Entry 7OTP (electron microscopy, 3.40 A resolution); this record covers chain A.

Chain A:
Protein: DNA-dependent protein kinase catalytic subunit, DNA-PKcs
Organism: Homo sapiens
Notes: EC 2.7.11.1
Reference sequence: P78527 (PRKDC_HUMAN); residues 1-4128 here = UniProt positions 1-4128
Chain sequence (4148 residues; numbered 1 to 6020; 1872 numbers in that range are skipped by the numbering (no residue carries them; nothing is unmodelled there); the number before each row is that of its first residue; X marks 20 residues of unknown identity (built as UNK)):
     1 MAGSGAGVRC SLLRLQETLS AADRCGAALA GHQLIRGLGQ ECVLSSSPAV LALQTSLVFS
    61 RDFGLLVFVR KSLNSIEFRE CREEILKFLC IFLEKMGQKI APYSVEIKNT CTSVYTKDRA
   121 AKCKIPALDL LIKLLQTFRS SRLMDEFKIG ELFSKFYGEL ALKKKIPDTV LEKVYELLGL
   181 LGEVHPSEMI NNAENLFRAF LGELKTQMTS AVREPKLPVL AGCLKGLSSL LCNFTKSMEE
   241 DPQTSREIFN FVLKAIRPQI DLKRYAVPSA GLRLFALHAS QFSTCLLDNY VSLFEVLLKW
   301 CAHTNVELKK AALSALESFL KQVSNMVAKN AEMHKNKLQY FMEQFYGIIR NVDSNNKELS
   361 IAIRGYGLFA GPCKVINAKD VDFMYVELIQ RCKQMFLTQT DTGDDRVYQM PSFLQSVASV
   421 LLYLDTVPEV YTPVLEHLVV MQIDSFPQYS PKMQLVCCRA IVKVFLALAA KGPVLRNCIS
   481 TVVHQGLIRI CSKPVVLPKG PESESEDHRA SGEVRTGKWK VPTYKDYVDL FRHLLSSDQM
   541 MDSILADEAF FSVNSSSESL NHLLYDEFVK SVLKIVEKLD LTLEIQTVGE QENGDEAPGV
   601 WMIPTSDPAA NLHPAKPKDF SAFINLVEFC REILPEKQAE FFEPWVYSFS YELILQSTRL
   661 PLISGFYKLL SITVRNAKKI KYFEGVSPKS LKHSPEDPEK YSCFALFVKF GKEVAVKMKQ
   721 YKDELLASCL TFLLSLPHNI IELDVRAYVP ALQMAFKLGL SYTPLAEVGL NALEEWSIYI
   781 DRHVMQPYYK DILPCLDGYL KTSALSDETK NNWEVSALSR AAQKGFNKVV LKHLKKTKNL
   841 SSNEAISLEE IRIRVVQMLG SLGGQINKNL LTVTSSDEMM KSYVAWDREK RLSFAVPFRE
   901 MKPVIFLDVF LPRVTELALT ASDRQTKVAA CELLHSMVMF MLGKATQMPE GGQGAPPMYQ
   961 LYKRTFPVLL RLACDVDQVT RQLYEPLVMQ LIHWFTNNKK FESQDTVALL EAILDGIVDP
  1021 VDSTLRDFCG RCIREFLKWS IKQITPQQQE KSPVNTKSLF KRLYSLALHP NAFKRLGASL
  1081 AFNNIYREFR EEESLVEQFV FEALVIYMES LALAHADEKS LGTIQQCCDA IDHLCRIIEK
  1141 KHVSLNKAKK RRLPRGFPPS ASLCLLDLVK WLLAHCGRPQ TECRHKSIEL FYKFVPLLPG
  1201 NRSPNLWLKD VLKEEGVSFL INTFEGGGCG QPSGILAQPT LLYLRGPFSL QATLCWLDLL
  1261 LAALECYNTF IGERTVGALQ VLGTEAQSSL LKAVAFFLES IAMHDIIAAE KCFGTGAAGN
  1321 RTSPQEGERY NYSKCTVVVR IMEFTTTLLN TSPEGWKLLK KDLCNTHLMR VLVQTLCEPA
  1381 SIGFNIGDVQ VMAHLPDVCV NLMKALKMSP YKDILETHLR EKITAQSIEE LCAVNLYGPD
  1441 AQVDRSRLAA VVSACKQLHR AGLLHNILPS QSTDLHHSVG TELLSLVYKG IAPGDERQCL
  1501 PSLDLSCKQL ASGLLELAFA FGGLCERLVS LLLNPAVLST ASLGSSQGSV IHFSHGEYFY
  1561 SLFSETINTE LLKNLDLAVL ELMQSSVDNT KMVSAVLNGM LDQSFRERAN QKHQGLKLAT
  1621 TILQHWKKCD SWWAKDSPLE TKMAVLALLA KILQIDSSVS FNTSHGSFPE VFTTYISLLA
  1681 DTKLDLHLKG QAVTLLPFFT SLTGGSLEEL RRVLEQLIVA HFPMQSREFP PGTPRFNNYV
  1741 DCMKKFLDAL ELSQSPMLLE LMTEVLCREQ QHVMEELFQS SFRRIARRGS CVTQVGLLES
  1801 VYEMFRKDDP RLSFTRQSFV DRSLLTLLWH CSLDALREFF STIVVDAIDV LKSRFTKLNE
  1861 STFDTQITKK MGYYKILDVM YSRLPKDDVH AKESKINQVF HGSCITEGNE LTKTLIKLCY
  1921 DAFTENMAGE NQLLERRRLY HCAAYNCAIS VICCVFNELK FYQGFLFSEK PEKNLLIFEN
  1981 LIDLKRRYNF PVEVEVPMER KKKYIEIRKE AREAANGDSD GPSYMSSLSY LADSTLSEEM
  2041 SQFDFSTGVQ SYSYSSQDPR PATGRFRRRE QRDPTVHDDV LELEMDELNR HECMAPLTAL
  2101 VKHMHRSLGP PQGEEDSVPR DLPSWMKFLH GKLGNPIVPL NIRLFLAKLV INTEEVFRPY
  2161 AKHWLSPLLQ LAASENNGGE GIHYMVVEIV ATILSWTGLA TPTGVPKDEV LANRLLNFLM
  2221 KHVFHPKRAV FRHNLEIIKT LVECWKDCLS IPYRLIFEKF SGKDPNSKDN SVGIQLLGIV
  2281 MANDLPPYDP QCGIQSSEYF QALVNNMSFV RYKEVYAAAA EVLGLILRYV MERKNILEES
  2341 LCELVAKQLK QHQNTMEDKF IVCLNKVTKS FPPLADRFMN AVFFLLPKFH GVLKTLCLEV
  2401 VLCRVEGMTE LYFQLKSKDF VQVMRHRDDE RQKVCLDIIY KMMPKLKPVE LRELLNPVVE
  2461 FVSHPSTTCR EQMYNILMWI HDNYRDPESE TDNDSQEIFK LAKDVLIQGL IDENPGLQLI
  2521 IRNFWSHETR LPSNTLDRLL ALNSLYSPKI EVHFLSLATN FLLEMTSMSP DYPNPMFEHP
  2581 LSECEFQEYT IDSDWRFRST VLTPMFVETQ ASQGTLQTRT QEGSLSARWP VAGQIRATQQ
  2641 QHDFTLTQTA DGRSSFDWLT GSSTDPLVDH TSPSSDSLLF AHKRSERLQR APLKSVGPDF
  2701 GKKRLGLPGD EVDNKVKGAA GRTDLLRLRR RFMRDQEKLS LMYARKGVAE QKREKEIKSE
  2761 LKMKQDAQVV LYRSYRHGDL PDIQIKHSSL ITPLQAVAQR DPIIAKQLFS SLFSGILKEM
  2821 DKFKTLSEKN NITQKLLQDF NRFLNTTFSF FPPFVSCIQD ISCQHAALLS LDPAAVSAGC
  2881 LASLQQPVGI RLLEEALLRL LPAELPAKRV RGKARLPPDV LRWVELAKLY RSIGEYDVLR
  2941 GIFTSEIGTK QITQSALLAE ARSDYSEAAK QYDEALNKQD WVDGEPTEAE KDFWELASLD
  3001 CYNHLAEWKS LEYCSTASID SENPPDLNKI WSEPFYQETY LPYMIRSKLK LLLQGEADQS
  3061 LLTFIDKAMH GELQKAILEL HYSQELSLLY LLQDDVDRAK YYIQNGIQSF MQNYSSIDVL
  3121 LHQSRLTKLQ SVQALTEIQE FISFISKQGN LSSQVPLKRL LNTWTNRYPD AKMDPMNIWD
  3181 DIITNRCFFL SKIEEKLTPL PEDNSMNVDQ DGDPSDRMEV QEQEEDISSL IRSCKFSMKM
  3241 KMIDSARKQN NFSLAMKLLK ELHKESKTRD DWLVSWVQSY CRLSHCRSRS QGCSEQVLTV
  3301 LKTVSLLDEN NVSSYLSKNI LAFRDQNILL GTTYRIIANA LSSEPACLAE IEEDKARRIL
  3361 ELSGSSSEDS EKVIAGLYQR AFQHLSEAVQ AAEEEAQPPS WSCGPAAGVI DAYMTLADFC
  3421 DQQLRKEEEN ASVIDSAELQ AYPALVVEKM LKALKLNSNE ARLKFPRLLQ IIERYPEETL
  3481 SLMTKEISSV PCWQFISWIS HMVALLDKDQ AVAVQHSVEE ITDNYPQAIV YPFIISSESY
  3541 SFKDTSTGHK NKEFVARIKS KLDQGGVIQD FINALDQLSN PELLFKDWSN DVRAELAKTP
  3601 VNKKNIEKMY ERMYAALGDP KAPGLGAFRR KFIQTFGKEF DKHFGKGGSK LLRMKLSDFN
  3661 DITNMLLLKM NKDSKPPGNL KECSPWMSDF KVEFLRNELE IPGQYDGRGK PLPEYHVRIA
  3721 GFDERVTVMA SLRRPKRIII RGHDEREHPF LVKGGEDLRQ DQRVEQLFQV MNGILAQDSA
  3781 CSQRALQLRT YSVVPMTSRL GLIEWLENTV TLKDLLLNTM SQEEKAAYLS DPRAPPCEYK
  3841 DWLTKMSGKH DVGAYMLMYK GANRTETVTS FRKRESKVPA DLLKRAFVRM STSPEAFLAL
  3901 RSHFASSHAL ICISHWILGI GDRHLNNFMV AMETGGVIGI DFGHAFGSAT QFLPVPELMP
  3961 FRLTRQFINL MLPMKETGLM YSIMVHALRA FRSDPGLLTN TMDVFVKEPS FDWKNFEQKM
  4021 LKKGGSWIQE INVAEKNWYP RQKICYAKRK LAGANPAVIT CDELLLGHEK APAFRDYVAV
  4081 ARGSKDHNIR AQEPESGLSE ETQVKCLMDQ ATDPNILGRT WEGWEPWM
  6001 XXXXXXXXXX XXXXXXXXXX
Unresolved in the structure: 1-8, 119-126, 209-216, 499-518, 587-601, 689-696, 806-846, 949-953, 1313-1314, 1542-1548, 1986-2084, 2109-2118, 2579-2782, 2903-2915, 3198-3225, 3397-3404, 3431-3438
UniProt features mapped onto this chain:
  - region: L1503 to L1538 (Interaction with C1D), E2737 to Q2765 (May split the end of the DNA molecule, with the two strands separating around the region), V3728 to R3734 (G-loop), G3919 to N3927 (Catalytic loop), G3939 to T3964 (Activation loop)
  - site: D2020, G2021 (Cleavage)
  - modified residue: K117 (N6-acetyllysine), S511 (Phosphoserine), S687 (Phosphoserine), K828 (N6-acetyllysine), S841 (Phosphoserine), S893 (Phosphoserine), S1065 (Phosphoserine), K1209 (N6-acetyllysine), K1970 (N6-acetyllysine), S2056 (Phosphoserine), K2259 (N6-acetyllysine), T2535 (Phosphothreonine), T2609 (Phosphothreonine), S2612 (Phosphoserine), T2638 (Phosphothreonine), T2647 (Phosphothreonine), S2789 (Phosphoserine), S3205 (Phosphoserine), K3241 (N6-acetyllysine), K3260 (N6-acetyllysine) and 6 more in UniProt
  - natural variant: K263 (K263N: In a lung adenocarcinoma sample), G500 (G500S: In a metastatic melanoma sample), R1136 (R1136H: In a colorectal adenocarcinoma sample), R1447 (R1447M: In a lung squamous cell carcinoma sample), A1680 (A1680V: In a metastatic melanoma sample), S2810 (S2810N: In a metastatic melanoma sample), G2941 (G2941A: In a lung neuroendocrine carcinoma sample), L3062 (L3062R: In IMD26), A3574 (A3574V: In IMD26)
  - mutagenesis: L1510 (L1510P: Loss of interaction with C1D), E1516 to L1517 (Loss of interaction with C1D), T2609 (T2609A: Leads to radiation sensitivity and impaired DSB joining. Gives rise to reduced phosphorylation; when associated with A-2612), S2612 (S2612A: Reduced phosphorylation; when associated with A-2609), T2638 (T2638A: Alleviates phosphorylation, leaves a fully active enzyme with compromised cellular resistance to ionizing radiation without affecting DNA end joining; when associated with A-2647), T2647 (T2647A: Alleviates phosphorylation, leaves a fully active enzyme with compromised cellular resistance to ionizing radiation without affecting DNA end joining; when associated with A-2638)
Bound ions: Mg2+ site 1: E3756 (together with ATP-gamma-S); Mg2+ site 2: N3927, D3941 (together with ATP-gamma-S)
Small-molecule neighbours: ATP-gamma-S (AGS; phosphothiophosphoric acid-adenylate ester): M3729, S3731, L3732, R3733, P3735, L3751, K3753, E3756, Y3791, I3803, E3804, W3805, L3806, T3809, T3811, H3924, N3926, N3927, M3929, I3940, D3941
Reported in the primary citation:
  - binding site for ATP-gamma-S: M3729 to P3735, L3751, K3753, Y3791, E3804, W3805, L3806, I3940
  - Mg2+ coordination: E3756, N3927, D3941
  - conformationally variable residues (helix shift, side-chain flip): W3805, M3929, P4009 to K4023

Overview:
Bound to chain A: ATP-gamma-S. N3927 and D3941 coordinate Mg2+ site 2. From UniProt: 7 mutagenesis sites. From
the paper: a binding site for ATP-gamma-S at M3729, L3751 and K3753 among others; Mg2+ coordination by E3756,
N3927 and D3941.
Chain A is DNA-dependent protein kinase catalytic subunit, DNA-PKcs (Homo sapiens); the structure, DNA-PKcs in
complex with ATPgammaS-Mg, was determined by electron microscopy together with 7OTM, 7OTV, 7OTW and 7OTY from
the same study.
